1HGD - chains B and D of the 6 polymer chains in the assembly; structure by X-ray diffraction, 2.70 A resolution.

# Chain B (and D)
Name: Hemagglutinin, chain HA1
Organism: Influenza A virus
Notes: chain D of this document is another copy of the same molecule, construct and numbering; everything in this record applies to it too
UniProtKB: P03437 (HEMA_IAAIC); residues 1-175 here correspond to UniProt positions 346-520 (UniProt number = residue number + 345)
Sequence (175 residues; each row starts with the number of its first residue):
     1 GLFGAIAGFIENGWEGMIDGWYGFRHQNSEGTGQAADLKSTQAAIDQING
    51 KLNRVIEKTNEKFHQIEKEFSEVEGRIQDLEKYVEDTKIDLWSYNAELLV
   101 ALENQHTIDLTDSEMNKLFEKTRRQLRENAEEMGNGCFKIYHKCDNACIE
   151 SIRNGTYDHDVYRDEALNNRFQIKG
Curated features (UniProtKB/Swiss-Prot):
  - glycosylation: N154 (N-linked (GlcNAc...) asparagine)
Disulfides: C144-C148
Glycans and other covalent adducts: N-acetylglucosamine (NAG) linked to N154

# Chain B / chain D interface
Residue-residue contacts (54):
  G1(B) - K117(D)
  L2(B) - F3(D)  hydrophobic
  L2(B) - S113(D)  hydrogen bond (backbone-side chain)
  L2(B) - K117(D)
  F3(B) - F3(D)  hydrophobic
  G4(B) - K117(D)
  F9(B) - R124(D)
  R76(B) - E74(D)  salt bridge
  R76(B) - I77(D)
  R76(B) - E81(D)  salt bridge
  D79(B) - I66(D)
  L80(B) - I66(D)  hydrophobic
  L80(B) - I77(D)  hydrophobic
  L80(B) - L80(D)  hydrophobic
  Y83(B) - Q65(D)
  Y83(B) - I66(D)  hydrophobic
  Y83(B) - K68(D)  hydrogen bond
  Y83(B) - V84(D)  hydrophobic
  Y83(B) - E85(D)  hydrogen bond
  Y83(B) - K88(D)  hydrogen bond
  V84(B) - V84(D)  hydrophobic
  D86(B) - K62(D)  salt bridge
  T87(B) - K88(D)
  D90(B) - N60(D)  hydrogen bond
  D90(B) - K62(D)  salt bridge
  L91(B) - L91(D)  hydrophobic
  L91(B) - W92(D)
  L91(B) - N95(D)
  Y94(B) - W92(D)  hydrophobic
  Y94(B) - N95(D)
  Y94(B) - L99(D)
  E97(B) - R54(D)  salt bridge
  A101(B) - R54(D)
  L102(B) - L102(D)  hydrophobic
  F119(B) - R124(D)
  E131(B) - R127(D)  salt bridge
  E131(B) - E128(D)
  E131(B) - R163(D)  salt bridge
  E132(B) - R123(D)  salt bridge
  E132(B) - R124(D)  salt bridge
  E132(B) - R127(D)
  M133(B) - R127(D)
  Y141(B) - R127(D)  hydrogen bond
  R170(B) - E128(D)  salt bridge
  R170(B) - R163(D)  hydrogen bond (backbone-side chain)
  F171(B) - E128(D)
  F171(B) - L167(D)  hydrophobic
  F171(B) - F171(D)  hydrophobic
  I173(B) - D164(D)
  K174(B) - D164(D)  salt bridge
  G175(B) - D164(D)  hydrogen bond (backbone-side chain)
  G175(B) - L167(D)
  G175(B) - N168(D)  hydrogen bond (backbone-side chain)
  G175(B) - Q172(D)
Also at the interface, not in a pair above, chain B (32 interface residues in all): I77, L98, Q105, G134
Also at the interface, not in a pair above, chain D (38 interface residues in all): L2, H64, F70, Q78, H106, D109, L110

# Summary
Chain B and chain D form an interface of 32 and 38 residues respectively, with 9 hydrogen bonds and 11 salt
bridges. Polar contacts include R76(B)-E74(D), R76(B)-E81(D) and D86(B)-K62(D). N-acetylglucosamine is
covalently linked to N154(B).
Both chains are Hemagglutinin, chain HA1 (Influenza A virus). Entry 1HGD (Binding of influenza virus
hemagglutinin to analogs of its cell-surface receptor, sialic acid: analysis by proton ...) was determined by
X-ray diffraction (same publication as 1HGE, 1HGF, 1HGG, 1HGH, 1HGI and 1HGJ).
